Entry 7QNC (electron microscopy, 2.90 A resolution); this record covers chains C and D of the 7 polymer chains in the assembly.

Chain C (and D):
Molecule: Gamma-aminobutyric acid receptor subunit beta-3
Organism: Homo sapiens
Notes: chain D of this document is another copy of the same molecule, construct and numbering; everything in this record applies to it too
UniProtKB: P28472 (GBRB3_HUMAN); residues -24 to 448 here correspond to UniProt positions 1-473 (UniProt number = residue number + 25)
Amino-acid sequence (473 residues; each row starts with the number of its first residue; numbers below 1 keep their minus sign (Met-24 is residue -24)):
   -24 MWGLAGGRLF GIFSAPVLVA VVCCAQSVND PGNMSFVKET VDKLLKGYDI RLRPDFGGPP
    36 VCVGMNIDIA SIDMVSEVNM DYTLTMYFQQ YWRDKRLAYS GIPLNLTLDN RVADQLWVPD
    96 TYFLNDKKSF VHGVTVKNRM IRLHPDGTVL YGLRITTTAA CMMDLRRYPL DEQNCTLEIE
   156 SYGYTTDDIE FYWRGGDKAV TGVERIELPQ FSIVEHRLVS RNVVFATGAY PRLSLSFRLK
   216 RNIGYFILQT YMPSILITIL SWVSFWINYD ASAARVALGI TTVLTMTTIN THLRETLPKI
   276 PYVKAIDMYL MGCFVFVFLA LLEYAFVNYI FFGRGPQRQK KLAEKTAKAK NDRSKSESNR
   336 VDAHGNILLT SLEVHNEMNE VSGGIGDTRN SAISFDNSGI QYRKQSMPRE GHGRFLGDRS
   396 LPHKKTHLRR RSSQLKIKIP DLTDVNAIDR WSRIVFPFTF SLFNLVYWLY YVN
Disordered / not traced: -24 to 6, 308-421, 448
Cystine bridges: Cys136-Cys150
Covalent attachments: N-acetylglucosamine (NAG) linked to Asn8, Asn80; glycan linked to Asn149
Ligand contacts:
  - histamine (HSM), molecule 1: Asp43, Tyr62, Gln64
  - histamine (HSM), molecule 2: Tyr97, Glu155, Ser156, Tyr157, Phe200, Thr202, Tyr205

How chain C and chain D interact:
Pairs across the interface (99):
  Gly7(C) with Phe31(D); Gly32(D)
  Met9(C) with Leu27(D); Arg28(D); Asp30(D); Phe31(D); Arg71(D)
  Val12(C) with Phe31(D), hydrophobic
  Lys13(C) with Gly22(D), hydrogen bond (side chain-backbone); Asp24(D), salt bridge
  Val16(C) with Arg26(D)
  Asp17(C) with Arg26(D), salt bridge
  Leu20(C) with Arg26(D)
  Asp48(C) with Lys102(D)
  Met49(C) with Asn54(D)
  Tyr62(C) with Tyr97(D), hydrogen bond; Leu99(D); Tyr157(D), hydrophobic
  Gln64(C) with Thr202(D)
  Leu81(C) with Phe31(D), hydrophobic
  Thr82(C) with Phe31(D); Gly158(D); Tyr159(D)
  Leu83(C) with Tyr159(D)
  Asp84(C) with Ile25(D); Arg26(D), hydrogen bond (backbone-backbone); Tyr159(D)
  Arg86(C) with Asp89(D), hydrogen bond (side chain-backbone); Leu91(D), hydrogen bond (side chain-backbone); Trp92(D)
  Phe105(C) with Lys102(D); Lys103(D)
  His107(C) with Asp101(D), salt bridge; Lys102(D)
  Val109(C) with Thr96(D); Tyr97(D); Phe98(D), hydrophobic; Ser104(D); Phe105(D); Ile130(D), hydrophobic
  Thr110(C) with Thr96(D), hydrogen bond (side chain-backbone); Leu128(D); Ile130(D)
  Val111(C) with Pro94(D); Asp95(D); Thr96(D)
  Asn113(C) with Tyr97(D); Tyr157(D)
  Arg114(C) with Tyr157(D)
  Met115(C) with Tyr157(D)
  Arg117(C) with Gly158(D), hydrogen bond (side chain-backbone); Thr202(D), hydrogen bond (side chain-backbone); Tyr205(D), hydrogen bond
  Gly127(C) with Tyr157(D)
  Leu128(C) with Tyr157(D), hydrogen bond (backbone-side chain)
  Arg129(C) with Tyr97(D); Phe98(D), hydrogen bond (side chain-backbone); Leu99(D), hydrogen bond (side chain-backbone); Asp101(D), salt bridge; Tyr157(D), hydrogen bond (backbone-side chain)
  Glu182(C) with Met137(D)
  Pro184(C) with Lys274(D); Ile275(D), hydrophobic; Pro276(D)
  Gln185(C) with Lys274(D)
  Asn217(C) with Pro276(D)
  Gly219(C) with Pro276(D)
  Tyr220(C) with Lys274(D); Ile275(D); Pro276(D)
  Leu223(C) with Arg269(D); Val278(D), hydrophobic; Met286(D), hydrophobic
  Gln224(C) with Thr266(D), hydrogen bond (side chain-backbone); Arg269(D); Glu270(D)
  Leu231(C) with Phe289(D), hydrophobic
  Ile232(C) with Leu259(D), hydrophobic
  Ile234(C) with Phe293(D), hydrophobic
  Leu235(C) with Leu296(D), hydrophobic
  Val238(C) with Leu297(D), hydrophobic; Ala300(D), hydrophobic
  Trp241(C) with Asn303(D); Tyr304(D), hydrophobic
  Ile242(C) with Asn303(D)
  Asn243(C) with Asn303(D), hydrogen bond (backbone-side chain); Phe307(D)
  Ala246(C) with Ser247(D)
  Ala248(C) with Ala248(D), hydrophobic
  Ala249(C) with Ser247(D); Val251(D)
  Ala252(C) with Ile255(D)
  Leu253(C) with Val251(D), hydrophobic; Ile255(D), hydrophobic
  Thr256(C) with Ile255(D); Leu259(D)
  Thr260(C) with Leu259(D)
  His267(C) with Glu270(D), salt bridge
  Arg428(C) with Tyr304(D)
Other interface residues (no listed pair), chain C (59 interface residues in all): Asp43, Tyr66, Val87, Leu125, Tyr143, Arg180
Other interface residues (no listed pair), chain D (64 interface residues in all): Tyr23, Phe63, Gln65, Ala88, Val93, Val106, Thr160, Asp163, Phe200, Val258

In short:
Chain C and chain D form an interface of 59 and 64 residues respectively, with 15 hydrogen bonds and 5 salt
bridges. Polar contacts include Lys13(C)-Asp24(D), Asp17(C)-Arg26(D) and His107(C)-Asp101(D). Bound to chain
C: histamine. N-acetylglucosamine is covalently linked to Asn8(C) and Asn80(C).
Chain C and chain D are both Gamma-aminobutyric acid receptor subunit beta-3 (Homo sapiens); the structure,
Cryo-EM structure of human full-length extrasynaptic alpha4beta3delta GABA(A)R in complex with THIP
(gaboxadol), histamine and nanobody ..., was determined by electron microscopy, deposited together with 7QN5,
7QN6, 7QN7, 7QN8, 7QN9, 7QNA and 3 further entries.
